Entry 3J6B (electron microscopy, 3.20 A resolution); this record covers chains A and H of the 41 polymer chains in the assembly.

== Chain A ==
Molecule: 21S ribosomal RNA
From: Saccharomyces cerevisiae
Sequence (3296 nucleotides; row label = number of the first residue in the row):
     1 GUAAAAAGUA GAAUAAUAGA UUUGAAAUAU UUAUUAUAUA GAUUUAAAGA GAUAAUCAUG
    61 GAGUAUAAUA AUUAAAUUUA AUAAAUUUAA UAUAACUAUU AAUAGAAUUA GGUUACUAAU
   121 AAAUUAAUAA CAAUUAAUUU UAAAACCUAA AGGUAAACCU UUAUAUUAAU AAUGUUAUUU
   181 UUUAUUAUUU UUAUAAUAAG AAUAAUUAUU AAUAAUAAUA AACUAAGUGA ACUGAAACAU
   241 CUAAGUAACU UAAGGAUAAG AAAUCAACAG AGAUAUUAUG AGUAUUGGUG AGAGAAAAUA
   301 AUAAAGGUCU AAUAAGUAUU AUGUGAAAAA AAUGUAAGAA AAUAGGAUAA CAAAUUCUAA
   361 GACUAAAUAC UAUUAAUAAG UAUAGUAAGU ACCGUAAGGG AAAGUAUGAA AAUGAUUAUU
   421 UUAUAAGCAA UCAUGAAUAU AUUAUAUUAU AUUAAUGAUG UACCUUUUGU AUAAUGGGUC
   481 AGCAAGUAAU UAAUAUUAGU AAAACAAUAA GUUAUAAAUA AAUAGAAUAA UAUAUAUAUA
   541 UAAAAAAAUA UAUUAAAAUA UUUAAUUAAU AUUAAUUGAC CCGAAAGCAA ACGAUCUAAC
   601 UAUGAUAAGA UGGAUAAACG AUCGAACAGG UUGAUGUUGC AAUAUCAUCU GAUUAAUUGU
   661 GGUUAGUAGU GAAAGACAAA UCUGGUUUGC AGAUAGCUGG UUUUCUAUGA AAUAUAUGUA
   721 AGUAUAGCCU UUAUAAAUAA UAAUUAUUAU AUAAUAUUAU AUUAAUAUUA UAUAAAGAAU
   781 GGUACAGCAA UUAAUAUAUA UUAGGGAACU AUUAAAGUUU UAUUAAUAAU AUUAAAUCUC
   841 GAAAUAUUUA AUUAUAUAUA AUAAAGAGUC AGAUUAUGUG CGAUAAGGUA AAUAAUCUAA
   901 AGGGAAACAG CCCAGAUUAA GAUAUAAAGU UCCUAAUAAA UAAUAAGUGA AAUAAAUAUU
   961 AAAAUAUUAU AAUAUAAUCA GUUAAUGGGU UUGACAAUAA CCAUUUUUUA AUGAACAUGU
  1021 AACAAUGCAC UGAUUUAUAA UAAAUAAAAA AAAAUAAUAU UUAAAAUCAA AUAUAUAUAU
  1081 AUUUGUUAAU AGAUAAUAUA CGGAUCUUAA UAAUAAGAAU UAUUUAAUUC CUAAUAUGGA
  1141 AUAUUAUAUU UUUAUAAUAA AAAUAUAAAU ACUGAAUAUC UAAAUAUUAU UAUUACUUUU
  1201 UUUUUAAUAA UAAUAAUAUG GUAAUAGAAC AUUUAAUGAU AAUAUAUAUU AGUUAUUAAU
  1261 UAAUAUAUGU AUUAAUUAAA UAGAGAAUGC UGACAUGAGU AACGAAAAAA AGGUAUAAAC
  1321 CUUUUCACCU AAAACAUAAG GUUUAACUAU AAAAGUACGG CCCCUAAUUA AAUUAAUAAG
  1381 AAUAUAAAUA UAUUUAAGAU GGGAUAAUCU AUAUUAAUAA AAAUUUAUCU UAAAAUAUAU
  1441 AUAUUAUUAA UAAUUAUAUU AAUUAAUUAA UAAUAUAUAU AAUUAUAUUA UAUAUUAUAU
  1501 AUUUUUUAUA UAAUAUAAAC UAAUAAAGAU CAGGAAAUAA UUAAUGUAUA CCGUAAUGUA
  1561 GACCGACUCA GGUAUGUAAG UAGAGAAUAU GAAGGUGAAU UAGAUAAUUA AAGGGAAGGA
  1621 ACUCGGCAAA GAUAGCUCAU AAGUUAGUCA AUAAAGAGUA AUAAGAACAA AGUUGUACAA
  1681 CUGUUUACUA AAAACACCGC ACUUUGCAGA AACGAUAAGU UUAAGUAUAA GGUGUGAACU
  1741 CUGCUCCAUG CUUAAUAUAU AAAUAAAAUU AUUUAACGAU AAUUUAAUUA AAUUUAGGUA
  1801 AAUAGCAGCC UUAUUAUGAG GGUUAUAAUG UAGCGAAAUU CCUUGGCCUA UAAUUGAGGU
  1861 CCCGCAUGAA UGACGUAAUG AUACAACAAC UGUCUCCCCU UUAAGCUAAG UGAAAUUGAA
  1921 AUCGUAGUGA AGAUGCUAUG UACCUUCAGC AAGACGGAAA GACCCUAUGC AGCUUUACUG
  1981 UAAUUAGAUA GAUCGAAUUA UUGUUUAUUA UAUUCAGCAU AUUAAGUAAU CCUAUUAUUA
  2041 GGUAAUCGUU UAGAUAUUAA UGAGAUACUU AUUAUAAUAU AAUGAUAAUU CUAAUCUUAU
  2101 AAAUAAUUAU UAUUAUUAUU AUUAAUAAUA AUAAUAUGCU UUCAAGCAUA GUGAUAAAAC
  2161 AUAUUUAUAU GAUAAUCACU UUACUUAAUA GAUAUAAUUC UUAAGUAAUA UAUAAUAUAU
  2221 AUUUUAUAUA UAUUAUAUAU AAUAUAAGAG ACAAUCUCUA AUUGGUAGUU UUGAUGGGGC
  2281 GUCAUUAUCA GCAAAAGUAU CUGAAUAAGU CCAUAAAUAA AUAUAUAAAA UUAUUGAAUA
  2341 AAAAAAAAAU AAUAUAUAUU AUAUAUAUUA AUUAUAAAUU GAAAUAUGUU UAUAUAAAUU
  2401 UAUAUUUAUU GAAUAUAUUU UAGUAAUAGA UAAAAAUAUG UACAGUAAAA UUGUAAGGAA
  2461 AACAAUAAUA ACUUUCUCCU CUCUCGGUGG GGGUUCACAC CUAUUUUUAA UAGGUGUGAA
  2521 CCCCUCUUCG GGGUUCCGGU UCCCUUUCGG GUCCCGGAAC UUAAAUAAAA AUGGAAAGAA
  2581 UUAAAUUAAU AUAAUGGUAU AACUGUGCGA UAAUUGUAAC ACAAACGAGU GAAACAAGUA
  2641 CGUAAGUAUG GCAUAAUGAA CAAAUAACAC UGAUUGUAAA GGUUAUUGAU AACGAAUAAA
  2701 AGUUACGCUA GGGAUAACAG GGUAAUAUAG CGAAAGAGUA GAUAUUGUAA GCUAUGUUUG
  2761 CCACCUCGAU GUCGACUCAA CAUUUCCUCU UGGUUGUAAA AGCUAAGAAG GGUUUGACUG
  2821 UUCGUCAAUU AAAAUGUUAC GUGAGUUGGG UUAAAUACGA UGUGAAUCAG UAUGGUUCCU
  2881 AUCUGCUGAA GGAAAUAUUA UCAAAUUAAA UCUCAUUAUU AGUACGCAAG GACCAUAAUG
  2941 AAUCAACCCA UGGUGUAUCU AUUGAUAAUA AUAUAAUAUA UUUAAUAAAA AUAAUACUUU
  3001 AUUAAUAUAU UAUCUAUAUU AGUUUAUAUU UUAAUUAUAU AUUAUCAUAG UAGAUAAGCU
  3061 AAGUUGAUAA UAAAUAAAUA UUGAAUACAU AUUAAAUAUG AAGUUGUUUU AAUAAGAUAA
  3121 UUAAUCUGAU AAUUUUAUAC UAAAAUUAAU AAUUAUAGGU UUUAUAUAUU AUUUAUAAAU
  3181 AAAUAUAUUA UAAUAAUAAU AAUUAUUAUU AUUAAUAAAA AAUAUUAAUU AUAAUAUUAA
  3241 UAAAAUACUA AUUUAUCAGU UAUCUAUAUA AUAUCUAAUC UAUUAUUCUA UAUACU
Not modelled in the structure: 1-7, 80-82, 107-109, 129-131, 179-199, 528-534, 555, 757-765, 811-815, 822, 968-1054, 1133-1136, 1153-1159, 1197-1204, 1376-1380, 1419-1421, 1435-1474, 1503-1505, 1538-1539, 2013-2077, 2101-2182, 2186-2194, 2220-2224, 2241-2242, 2277-2280, 2337-2342, 2393-2407, 2479-2572, 2715-2718, 2767-2771, 2982-3001, 3179-3187, 3195-3227, 3234-3241, 3294-3296
Bound ions: Mg2+ site 1 near A258 (its only coordinating residue here); Mg2+ site 2 near A314 (its only coordinating residue here); Mg2+ site 3 near A359 (its only coordinating residue here); Mg2+ site 4 near G394 (its only coordinating residue here); Mg2+ site 5 near G427 (its only coordinating residue here); Mg2+ site 6: C464 (shared with 2 residues of chain N); Mg2+ site 7 near U466 (its only coordinating residue here); Mg2+ site 8: U467, A899; Mg2+ site 9 near A471 (its only coordinating residue here); Mg2+ site 10 near G477 (its only coordinating residue here); Mg2+ site 11: A621, U622, A652; Mg2+ site 12: G624, A1670; 58 more Mg2+ sites not listed
From the paper describing this entry:
  - contacts within the chain: A1958/U2877

== Chain H ==
Name: 54S ribosomal protein L23, mitochondrial
From: Saccharomyces cerevisiae
Reference sequence: Q12487 (RM23_YEAST); residue numbers follow UniProt; this construct covers 1-163
Chain sequence (163 residues; each row starts with the number of its first residue):
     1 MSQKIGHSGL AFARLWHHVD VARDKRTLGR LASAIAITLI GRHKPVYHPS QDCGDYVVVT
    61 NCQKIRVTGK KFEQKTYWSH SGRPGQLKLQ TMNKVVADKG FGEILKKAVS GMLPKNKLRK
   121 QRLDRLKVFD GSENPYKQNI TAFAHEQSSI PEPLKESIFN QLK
Not modelled in the structure: 1, 150-163
UniProt features mapped onto this chain:
  - modified residue: Ser-2 (N-acetylserine)

== How chain A and chain H interact ==
Contacting residue pairs - 97 pairs, chain A then chain H:
  G41(A) / Pro-135(H)  phosphate contact
  G41(A) / Tyr-136(H)  phosphate contact
  A42(A) / Tyr-56(H)  hydrogen bond to the phosphate
  A42(A) / Lys-127(H)  salt bridge to the phosphate
  A42(A) / Tyr-136(H)  hydrogen bond to the phosphate
  U43(A) / Tyr-56(H)  hydrogen bond to the phosphate
  U43(A) / Lys-127(H)  salt bridge to the phosphate
  U424(A) / Lys-120(H)  base contact
  A425(A) / Lys-117(H)  phosphate contact
  A425(A) / Lys-120(H)  hydrogen bond to the base
  A426(A) / Lys-117(H)  phosphate contact
  A433(A) / His-48(H)  sugar contact
  U434(A) / His-48(H)  sugar contact
  U434(A) / Ser-50(H)  sugar contact
  A455(A) / Ser-50(H)  base contact
  U456(A) / Ser-50(H)  base contact
  U456(A) / Gln-51(H)  sugar contact
  U456(A) / Lys-117(H)  salt bridge to the phosphate
  U456(A) / Leu-118(H)  phosphate contact
  G457(A) / Pro-49(H)  sugar contact
  G457(A) / Ser-50(H)  sugar contact
  G457(A) / Asn-116(H)  phosphate contact
  G457(A) / Lys-117(H)  salt bridge to the phosphate
  G457(A) / Leu-118(H)  phosphate contact
  A458(A) / Asn-116(H)  hydrogen bond to the phosphate
  U931(A) / Ser-33(H)  hydrogen bond to the sugar
  C932(A) / Ser-33(H)  hydrogen bond to the sugar
  C932(A) / Ile-37(H)  sugar contact
  C932(A) / Met-112(H)  hydrogen bond to the sugar
  C933(A) / Ile-40(H)  phosphate contact
  C933(A) / Arg-42(H)  salt bridge to the phosphate
  C933(A) / Met-112(H)  sugar contact
  C933(A) / Leu-113(H)  sugar contact
  C933(A) / Pro-114(H)  phosphate contact
  C933(A) / Lys-115(H)  sugar contact
  U934(A) / Pro-114(H)  phosphate contact
  A935(A) / Arg-42(H)  salt bridge to the phosphate
  G947(A) / Lys-71(H)  hydrogen bond to the base
  G947(A) / Gln-74(H)  hydrogen bond to the phosphate
  U1097(A) / Pro-84(H)  phosphate contact
  A1098(A) / Trp-78(H)  base contact
  A1098(A) / His-80(H)  stacking on the base
  A1098(A) / Ser-81(H)  base contact
  A1098(A) / Pro-84(H)  phosphate contact
  A1098(A) / Gly-85(H)  hydrogen bond to the phosphate
  A1098(A) / Leu-87(H)  sugar contact
  U1099(A) / Trp-78(H)  stacking on the base
  U1099(A) / Leu-87(H)  sugar contact
  G1103(A) / Gly-111(H)  hydrogen bond to the base
  A1104(A) / Lys-107(H)  sugar contact
  A1104(A) / Ala-108(H)  hydrogen bond to the sugar
  A1104(A) / Gly-111(H)  sugar contact
  A1104(A) / Met-112(H)  hydrogen bond to the sugar
  U1105(A) / Gly-29(H)  phosphate contact
  U1105(A) / Lys-75(H)  salt bridge to the phosphate
  U1105(A) / Tyr-77(H)  phosphate contact
  U1105(A) / Ala-108(H)  phosphate contact
  C1106(A) / Leu-28(H)  phosphate contact
  C1106(A) / Gly-29(H)  hydrogen bond to the phosphate
  C1106(A) / Arg-30(H)  hydrogen bond to the phosphate
  C1106(A) / Lys-71(H)  salt bridge to the phosphate
  U1107(A) / Thr-27(H)  phosphate contact
  U1107(A) / Arg-30(H)  salt bridge to the phosphate
  U1107(A) / Thr-68(H)  hydrogen bond to the phosphate
  U1107(A) / Gly-69(H)  base contact
  U1107(A) / Lys-71(H)  salt bridge to the phosphate
  U1108(A) / Lys-25(H)  hydrogen bond to the base
  U1108(A) / Arg-26(H)  base contact
  U1108(A) / Thr-27(H)  hydrogen bond to the base
  U1108(A) / Arg-30(H)  base contact
  U1108(A) / Arg-66(H)  hydrogen bond to the base
  U1108(A) / Thr-68(H)  sugar contact
  A1109(A) / Lys-25(H)  sugar contact
  A1109(A) / Arg-66(H)  hydrogen bond to the sugar
  A1110(A) / Lys-25(H)  salt bridge to the phosphate
  A1112(A) / Ala-22(H)  base contact
  A1112(A) / Arg-23(H)  hydrogen bond to the base
  A1113(A) / Arg-23(H)  base contact
  A1113(A) / Lys-25(H)  base contact
  A1116(A) / Lys-25(H)  base contact
  A1116(A) / Arg-26(H)  sugar contact
  A1116(A) / Arg-30(H)  sugar contact
  A1118(A) / Arg-30(H)  hydrogen bond to the phosphate
  A1119(A) / Gly-29(H)  base contact
  A1119(A) / Arg-30(H)  salt bridge to the phosphate
  U1939(A) / Trp-78(H)  sugar contact
  U1939(A) / Lys-115(H)  salt bridge to the phosphate
  G1940(A) / Trp-78(H)  sugar contact
  G1940(A) / His-80(H)  sugar contact
  G1940(A) / Arg-119(H)  salt bridge to the phosphate
  C2781(A) / Pro-84(H)  phosphate contact
  A2908(A) / Ser-81(H)  phosphate contact
  A2909(A) / Ser-81(H)  phosphate contact
  A2909(A) / Arg-83(H)  salt bridge to the phosphate
  A2909(A) / Gln-86(H)  phosphate contact
  U3105(A) / Lys-94(H)  hydrogen bond to the phosphate
  G3106(A) / Lys-94(H)  salt bridge to the phosphate
Other interface residues (no listed pair), chain A (49 interface residues in all): A40, A936, A946, A1115, G1117, G1924, A2780, A3266
Other interface residues (no listed pair), chain H (61 interface residues in all): Trp-16, Asp-24, Ala-36, Lys-70, Gly-82, Lys-88, Leu-89, Asp-98, Ile-104, Val-109, Arg-125, Gln-138, Asn-139

== Summary ==
Chain A and chain H form an interface of 49 and 61 residues respectively, with 24 hydrogen bonds, 16 salt
bridges and 2 aromatic stacking contacts. Polar pairs include A425(A)/Lys-120(H), G947(A)/Lys-71(H) and
G1103(A)/Gly-111(H). U467(A) and A899(A) coordinate Mg2+ site 8. The paper reports contacts within the chain
involving A1958(A) and U2877(A).
Chain A is 21S ribosomal RNA and chain H is 54S ribosomal protein L23, mitochondrial, both from Saccharomyces
cerevisiae; the structure, Structure of the yeast mitochondrial large ribosomal subunit, was determined by
electron microscopy.
